8YL8 - chains A and B of the 4 polymer chains in the assembly; structure by X-ray diffraction, 2.21 A resolution.

[Chain A (and B)]
Molecule: De novo protein
From: Escherichia coli
Notes: chain B of this document is another copy of the same molecule, construct and numbering; everything in this record applies to it too
Chain sequence (211 residues; numbered 3 to 213; the number before each row is that of its first residue):
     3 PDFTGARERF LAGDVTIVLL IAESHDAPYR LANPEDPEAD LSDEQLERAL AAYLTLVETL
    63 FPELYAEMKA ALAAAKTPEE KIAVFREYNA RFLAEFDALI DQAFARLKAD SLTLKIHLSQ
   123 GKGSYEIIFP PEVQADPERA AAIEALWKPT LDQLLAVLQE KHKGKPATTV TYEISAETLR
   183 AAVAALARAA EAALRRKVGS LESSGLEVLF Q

[How chain A and chain B interact]
Contacting residue pairs - 9 pairs, chain A then chain B:
  Pro-139(A) / Pro-139(B)
  Pro-139(A) / Ala-143(B)
  Glu-140(A) / Glu-146(B)
  Ala-143(A) / Ala-143(B)
  Ala-143(A) / Glu-146(B)
  Ala-143(A) / Ala-147(B)
  Ala-144(A) / Lys-150(B)
  Glu-146(A) / Ala-147(B)
  Ala-147(A) / Ala-147(B)
Other interface residues (no listed pair), chain A (7 interface residues in all): Ala-142
Other interface residues (no listed pair), chain B (6 interface residues in all): Pro-151

[In short]
7 residues of chain A face 6 of chain B across their interface.
Chain A and chain B are both De novo protein (Escherichia coli); the structure, Crystal structure of the de
novo designed protein 200 AA in the crystal form 2, was determined by X-ray diffraction together with 8S89,
8YL4, 9EXK, 9EXZ and 9F0L from the same study.
